PDB entry 9PC6 | electron microscopy, 3.96 A resolution | chains A and L of the 6 polymer chains in the assembly

[Chain A]
Name: 6-deoxyerythronolide-B synthase, RifR
Source organism: Amycolatopsis mediterranei
Notes: EC 2.3.1.94
Reference sequence: chimeric construct of O54666, Q7BUF9: residues 32-1581 from O54666 (O54666_AMYMD) positions 631-2180 (UniProt number = residue number + 599); residues 1592-1849 from Q7BUF9 positions 2-259 (UniProt number = residue number - 1590)
Amino-acid sequence (1869 residues; row label = number of the first residue in the row):
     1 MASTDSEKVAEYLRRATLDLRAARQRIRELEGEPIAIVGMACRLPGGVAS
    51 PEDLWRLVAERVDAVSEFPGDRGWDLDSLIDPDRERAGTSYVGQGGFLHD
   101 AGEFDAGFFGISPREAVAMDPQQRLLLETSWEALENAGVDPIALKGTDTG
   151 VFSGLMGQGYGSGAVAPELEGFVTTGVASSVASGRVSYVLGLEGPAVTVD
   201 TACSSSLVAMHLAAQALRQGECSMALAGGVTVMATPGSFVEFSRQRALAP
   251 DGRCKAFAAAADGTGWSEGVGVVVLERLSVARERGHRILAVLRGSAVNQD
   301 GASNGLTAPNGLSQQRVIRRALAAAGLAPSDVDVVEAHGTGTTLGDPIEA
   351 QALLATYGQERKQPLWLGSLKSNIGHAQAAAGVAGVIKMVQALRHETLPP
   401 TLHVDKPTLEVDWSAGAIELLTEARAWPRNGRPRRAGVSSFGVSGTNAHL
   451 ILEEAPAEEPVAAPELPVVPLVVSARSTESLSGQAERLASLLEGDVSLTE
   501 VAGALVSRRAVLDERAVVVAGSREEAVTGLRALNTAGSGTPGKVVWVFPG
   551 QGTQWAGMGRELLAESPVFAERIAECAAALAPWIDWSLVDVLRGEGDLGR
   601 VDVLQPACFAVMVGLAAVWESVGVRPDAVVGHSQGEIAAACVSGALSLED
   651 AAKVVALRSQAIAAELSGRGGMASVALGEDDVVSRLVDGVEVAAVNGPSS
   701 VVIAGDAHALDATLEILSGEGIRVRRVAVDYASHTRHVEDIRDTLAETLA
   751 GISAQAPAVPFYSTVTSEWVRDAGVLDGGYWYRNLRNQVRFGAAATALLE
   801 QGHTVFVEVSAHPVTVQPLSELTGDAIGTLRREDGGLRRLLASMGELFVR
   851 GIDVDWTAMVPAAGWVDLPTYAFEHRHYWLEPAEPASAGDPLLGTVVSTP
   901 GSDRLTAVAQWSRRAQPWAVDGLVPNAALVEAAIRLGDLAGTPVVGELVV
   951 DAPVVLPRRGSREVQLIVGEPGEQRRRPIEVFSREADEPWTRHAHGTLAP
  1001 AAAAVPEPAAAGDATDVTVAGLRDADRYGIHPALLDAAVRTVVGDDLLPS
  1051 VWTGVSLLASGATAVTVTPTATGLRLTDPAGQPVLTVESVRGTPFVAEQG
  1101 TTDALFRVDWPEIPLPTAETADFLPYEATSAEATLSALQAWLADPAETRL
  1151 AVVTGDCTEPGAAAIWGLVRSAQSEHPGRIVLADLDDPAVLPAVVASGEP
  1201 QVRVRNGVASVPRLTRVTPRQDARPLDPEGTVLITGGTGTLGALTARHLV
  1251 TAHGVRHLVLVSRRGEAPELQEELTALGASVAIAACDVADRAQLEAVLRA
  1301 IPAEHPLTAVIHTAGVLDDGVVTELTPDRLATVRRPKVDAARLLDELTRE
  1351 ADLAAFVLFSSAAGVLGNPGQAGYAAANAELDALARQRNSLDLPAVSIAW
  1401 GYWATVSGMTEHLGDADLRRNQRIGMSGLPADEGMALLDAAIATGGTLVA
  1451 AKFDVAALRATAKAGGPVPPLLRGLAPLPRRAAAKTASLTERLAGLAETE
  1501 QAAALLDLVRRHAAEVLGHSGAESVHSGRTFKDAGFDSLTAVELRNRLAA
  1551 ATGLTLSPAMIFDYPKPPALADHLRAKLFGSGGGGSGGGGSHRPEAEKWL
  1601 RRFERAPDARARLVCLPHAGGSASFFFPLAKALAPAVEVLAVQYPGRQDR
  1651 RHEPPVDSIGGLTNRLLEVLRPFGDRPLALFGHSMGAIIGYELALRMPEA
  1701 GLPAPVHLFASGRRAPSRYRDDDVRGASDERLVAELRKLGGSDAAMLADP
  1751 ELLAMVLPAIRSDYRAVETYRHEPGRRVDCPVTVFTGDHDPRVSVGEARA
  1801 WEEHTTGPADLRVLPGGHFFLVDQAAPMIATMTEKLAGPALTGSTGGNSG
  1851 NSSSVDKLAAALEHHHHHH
Disordered / not traced: 1577-1869
Modified residues: Ser1538 (4'-phosphopanthetheine-serine; 4HH)
Construct notes: expression tag (1-31, 1850-1869); linker (1582-1591)
From the paper describing this entry:
  - catalytic residues: Cys203

[Chain L]
Name: Antibody Fragment 1B2 Light Chain
Source organism: Homo sapiens
Notes: antibody fragment or engineered binder
Amino-acid sequence (236 residues; row label = number of the first residue in the row):
     1 LFAIPLVVPFYSHSALDVVMTQSPLSLPVTPGEPASISCRSSQSLLHSNG
    51 YNYLDWYLQKPGQSPQLLIYLGSNRASGVPDRFSGSGSGTDFTLKISRVE
   101 AEDVGVYYCMQSLQTPRLTFGPGTKVDIKRTVAAPSVFIFPPSDEQLKSG
   151 TASVVCLLNNFYPRGAKVQWKVDNALQSGNSQESVTEQDSKDSTYSLSST
   201 LTLSKADYEKHKVYACEVTHQGLSSPVTKSFNRGEC
Disordered / not traced: 1-16, 173-176, 213-214, 232-236
Disulfide bonds: Cys39-Cys109, Cys156-Cys216

[Interface between chain A and chain L]
Residue-residue contacts (10):
  Ala10(A) with Tyr51(L)
  Arg14(A) with Tyr51(L), hydrogen bond
  Thr17(A) with Asn74(L)
  Arg24(A) with Arg75(L), hydrogen bond (side chain-backbone); Ala76(L)
  Arg28(A) with Asp81(L), salt bridge
  Gly326(A) with Arg98(L), hydrogen bond (backbone-side chain)
  Leu327(A) with Arg98(L), hydrogen bond (backbone-side chain)
  Ala328(A) with Gly32(L); Arg98(L)
Interface residues without a listed pair, chain A (10 interface residues in all): Arg21, Glu360
Interface residues without a listed pair, chain L (10 interface residues in all): Thr30, Asn49, Ser77

[Summary]
The chain A/chain L interface involves 10 residues from each chain; the contacts include 4 hydrogen bonds and
1 salt bridge. Polar pairs include Arg28(A)-Asp81(L), Arg14(A)-Tyr51(L) and Arg24(A)-Arg75(L). The paper
reports the catalytic residue Cys203(A).
Chain A is 6-deoxyerythronolide-B synthase, RifR (Amycolatopsis mediterranei) and chain L is Antibody Fragment
1B2 Light Chain (Homo sapiens); the structure, Antibody (1B2) Bound Crosslinked Rifamycin Synthetase Module 1
with a C-terminal Type II Thioesterase, was determined by electron microscopy together with 9PAT and 9PAV from
the same study.
